Entry 7INS (X-ray diffraction, 2.00 A resolution); this record covers chains A and B of the 3 polymer chains in the assembly.

Chain A:
Molecule: Insulin (chain A)
Source organism: Sus scrofa
UniProt: P01315 (INS_PIG); residues 1-21 here correspond to UniProt positions 88-108 (UniProt number = residue number + 87)
Sequence (21 residues; numbered 1 to 21; the number before each row is that of its first residue):
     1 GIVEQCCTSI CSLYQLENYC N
Disulfides: C6-C11
Small-molecule neighbours: m-cresol (CRS): C6, C7, S9, I10, C11, L13, L16

Chain B:
Molecule: Insulin (chain B)
Source organism: Sus scrofa
UniProt: P01315 (INS_PIG); residues 1-30 here correspond to UniProt positions 25-54 (UniProt number = residue number + 24)
Sequence (30 residues; each row starts with the number of its first residue):
     1 FVNQHLCGSH LVEALYLVCG ERGFFYTPKA
Metal / ion sites: Zn2+: H10 (shared with 1 residue of chain F; 1 residue of chain G)
Small-molecule neighbours: m-cresol (CRS): C7, H10, L11, A14

Chain A / chain B interface:
Cross-chain cystine bridges: C7(A)-C7(B), C20(A)-C19(B)
Residue-residue contacts - 23 pairs, chain A then chain B:
  G1(A) - K29(B)  hydrogen bond (backbone-backbone)
  G1(A) - A30(B)  hydrogen bond (backbone-backbone)
  I2(A) - L11(B)  hydrophobic
  I2(A) - Y26(B)  hydrophobic
  I2(A) - T27(B)
  I2(A) - K29(B)
  V3(A) - Y26(B)
  C6(A) - L11(B)  hydrophobic
  C7(A) - C7(B)  disulfide
  L13(A) - V18(B)
  L16(A) - A14(B)  hydrophobic
  L16(A) - L15(B)
  E17(A) - V18(B)
  E17(A) - R22(B)  salt bridge
  Y19(A) - L15(B)  hydrophobic
  Y19(A) - F24(B)
  Y19(A) - F25(B)
  C20(A) - C19(B)  disulfide
  C20(A) - R22(B)  hydrogen bond
  C20(A) - G23(B)
  N21(A) - R22(B)  hydrogen bond (side chain-backbone)
  N21(A) - G23(B)  hydrogen bond (backbone-backbone)
  N21(A) - F24(B)
Interface residues without a listed pair, chain A (12 interface residues in all): E4
Interface residues without a listed pair, chain B (17 interface residues in all): Q4, G8, P28

In short:
Chain A and chain B form an interface of 12 and 17 residues respectively, with 2 disulfide bonds, 5 hydrogen
bonds and 1 salt bridge. Polar pairs include E17(A)-R22(B), C20(A)-R22(B) and N21(A)-R22(B). M-cresol is bound
between chain A and chain B.
Here chain A is Insulin (chain A) and chain B is Insulin (chain B), both from Sus scrofa. Entry 7INS
(Structure of porcine insulin cocrystallized with clupeine Z) was determined by X-ray diffraction.
